3CXC - chains 0 and B of the 31 polymer chains in the assembly; structure by X-ray diffraction, 3.00 A resolution.

# Chain 0
Molecule: 23S ribosomal RNA
Source organism: Haloarcula marismortui
Sequence (2922 nucleotides; each row starts with the number of its first residue):
     2 UUGGCUACUAUGCCAGCUGGUGGAUUGCUCGGCUCAGGCGCUGAUGAAGG
    52 ACGUGCCAAGCUGCGAUAAGCCAUGGGGAGCCGCACGGAGGCGAAGAACC
   102 AUGGAUUUCCGAAUGAGAAUCUCUCUAACAAUUGCUUCGCGCAAUGAGGA
   152 ACCCCGAGAACUGAAACAUCUCAGUAUCGGGAGGAACAGAAAACGCAAUG
   202 UGAUGUCGUUAGUAACCGCGAGUGAACGCGAUACAGCCCAAACCGAAGCC
   252 CUCACGGGCAAUGUGGUGUCAGGGCUACCUCUCAUCAGCCGACCGUCUCG
   302 ACGAAGUCUCUUGGAACAGAGCGUGAUACAGGGUGACAACCCCGUACUCG
   352 AGACCAGUACGACGUGCGGUAGUGCCAGAGUAGCGGGGGUUGGAUAUCCC
   402 UCGCGAAUAACGCAGGCAUCGACUGCGAAGGCUAAACACAACCUGAGACC
   452 GAUAGUGAACAAGUAGUGUGAACGAACGCUGCAAAGUACCCUCAGAAGGG
   502 AGGCGAAAUAGAGCAUGAAAUCAGUUGGCGAUCGAGCGACAGGGCAUACA
   552 AGGUCCCUCGACGAAUGACCGACGCGCGAGCGUCCAGUAAGACUCACGGG
   602 AAGCCGAUGUUCUGUCGUACGUUUUGAAAAACGAGCCAGGGAGUGUGUCU
   652 GCAUGGCAAGUCUAACCGGAGUAUCCGGGGAGGCACAGGGAAACCGACAU
   702 GGCCGCAGGGCUUUGCCCGAGGGCCGCCGUCUUCAAGGGCGGGGAGCCAU
   752 GUGGACACGACCCGAAUCCGGACGAUCUACGCAUGGACAAGAUGAAGCGU
   802 GCCGAAAGGCACGUGGAAGUCUGUUAGAGUUGGUGUCCUACAAUACCCUC
   852 UCGUGAUCUAUGUGUAGGGGUGAAAGGCCCAUCGAGUCCGGCAACAGCUG
   902 GUUCCAAUCGAAACAUGUCGAAGCAUGACCUCCGCCGAGGUAGUCUGUGA
   952 GGUAGAGCGACCGAUUGGUGUGUCCGCCUCCGAGAGGAGUCGGCACACCU
  1002 GUCAAACUCCAAACUUACAGACGCCGUUUGACGCGGGGAUUCCGGUGCGC
  1052 GGGGUAAGCCUGUGUACCAGGAGGGGAACAACCCAGAGAUAGGUUAAGGU
  1102 CCCCAAGUGUGGAUUAAGUGUAAUCCUCUGAAGGUGGUCUCGAGCCCUAG
  1152 ACAGCCGGGAGGUGAGCUUAGAAGCAGCUACCCUCUAAGAAAAGCGUAAC
  1202 AGCUUACCGGCCGAGGUUUGAGGCGCCCAAAAUGAUCGGGACUCAAAUCC
  1252 ACCACCGAGACCUGUCCGUACCACUCAUACUGGUAAUCGAGUAGAUUGGC
  1302 GCUCUAAUUGGAUGGAAGUAGGGGUGAAAACUCCUAUGGACCGAUUAGUG
  1352 ACGAAAAUCCUGGCCAUAGUAGCAGCGAUAGUCGGGUGAGAACCCCGACG
  1402 GCCUAAUGGAUAAGGGUUCCUCAGCACUGCUGAUCAGCUGAGGGUUAGCC
  1452 GGUCCUAAGUCAUACCGCAACUCGACUAUGACGAAAUGGGAAACGGGUUA
  1502 AUAUUCCCGUGCCACUAUGCAGUGAAAGUUGACGCCCUGGGGUCGAUCAC
  1552 GCUGGGCAUUCGCCCAGUCGAACCGUCCAACUCCGUGGAAGCCGUAAUGG
  1602 CAGGAAGCGGACGAACGGCGGCAUAGGGAAACGUGAUUCAACCUGGGGCC
  1652 CAUGAAAAGACGAGCAUAGUGUCCGUACCGAGAACCGACACAGGUGUCCA
  1702 UGGCGGCGAAAGCCAAGGCCUGUCGGGAGCAACCAACGUUAGGGAAUUCG
  1752 GCAAGUUAGUCCCGUACCUUCGGAAGAAGGGAUGCCUGCUCCGGAACGGA
  1802 GCAGGUCGCAGUGACUCGGAAGCUCGGACUGUCUAGUAACAACAUAGGUG
  1852 ACCGCAAAUCCGCAAGGACUCGUACGGUCACUGAAUCCUGCCCAGUGCAG
  1902 GUAUCUGAACACCUCGUACAAGAGGACGAAGGACCUGUCAACGGCGGGGG
  1952 UAACUAUGACCCUCUUAAGGUAGCGUAGUACCUUGCCGCAUCAGUAGCGG
  2002 CUUGCAUGAAUGGAUUAACCAGAGCUUCACUGUCCCAACGUUGGGCCCGG
  2052 UGAACUGUACAUUCCAGUGCGGAGUCUGGAGACACCCAGGGGGAAGCGAA
  2102 GACCCUAUGGAGCUUUACUGCAGGCUGUCGCUGAGACGUGGUCGCCGAUG
  2152 UGCAGCAUAGGUAGGAGACACUACACAGGUACCCGCGCUAGCGGGCCACC
  2202 GAGUCAACAGUGAAAUACUACCCGUCGGUGACUGCGACUCUCACUCCGGG
  2252 AGGAGGACACCGAUAGCCGGGCAGUUUGACUGGGGCGGUACGCGCUCGAA
  2302 AAGAUAUCGAGCGCGCCCUAUGGCUAUCUCAGCCGGGACAGAGACCCGGC
  2352 GAAGAGUGCAAGAGCAAAAGAUAGCUUGACAGUGUUCUUCCCAACGAGGA
  2402 ACGCUGACGCGAAAGCGUGGUCUAGCGAACCAAUUAGCCUGCUUGAUGCG
  2452 GGCAAUUGAUGACAGAAAAGCUACCCUAGGGAUAACAGAGUCGUCACUCG
  2502 CAAGAGCACAUAUCGACCGAGUGGCUUGCUACCUCGAUGUCGGUUCCCUC
  2552 CAUCCUGCCCGUGCAGAAGCGGGCAAGGGUGAGGUUGUUCGCCUAUUAAA
  2602 GGAGGUCGUGAGCUGGGUUUAGACCGUCGUGAGACAGGUCGGCUGCUAUC
  2652 UACUGGGUGUGUAAUGGUGUCUGACAAGAACGACCGUAUAGUACGAGAGG
  2702 AACUACGGUUGGUGGCCACUGGUGUACCGGUUGUUCGAGAGAGCACGUGC
  2752 CGGGUAGCCACGCCACACGGGGUAAGAGCUGAACGCAUCUAAGCUCGAAA
  2802 CCCACUUGGAAAAGAGACACCGCCGAGGUCCCGCGUACAAGACGCGGUCG
  2852 AUAGACUCGGGGUGUGCGCGUCGAGGUAACGAGACGUUAAGCCCACGAGC
  2902 ACUAACAGACCAAAGCCAUCAU
Disordered / not traced: 2-9, 126-127, 715, 971-998, 1560, 1952-1963, 2137-2236, 2339-2343, 2665-2666, 2915-2923
Sequence notes: conflict C560 (U3155 in 3377779)
Bound ions: Mg2+ site 1 near G28 (its only coordinating residue here); Na+ site 1: C40, C443; Na+ site 2: G56, A59, G61; Na+ site 3 near U108 (its only coordinating residue here); Mg2+ site 2 near U115 (its only coordinating residue here); Na+ site 4: C141, G142; Na+ site 5 near U146 (its only coordinating residue here); Mg2+ site 3: C162, U2276; K+ site 1: U163, U172; Mg2+ site 4: A165, A167, C168; Na+ site 6: A165, A166; Mg2+ site 5: A166, G219; 61 more Na+ sites not listed; 77 more Mg2+ sites not listed; 1 more K+ sites not listed
Residues lining bound ligands: SLD ((3Z)-N-[(4E)-5-(4-{(5S)-5-[(acetylamino)methyl]-2-oxo-1,3-oxazolidin-3-yl}-2-fluorophenyl)pent-4-en-1-yl]-3-(4-methyl-2,6-dioxo-1,6-dihydropyrimidin-5(2H)-ylidene)propanamide): G2102, A2103, A2486, C2487, A2538, U2539, G2540, U2541, U2619, U2620, A2637

# Chain B
Name: Ribosomal protein L3
Source organism: Haloarcula marismortui
UniProt: P20279 (RL3_HALMA); residues 1-337 here correspond to UniProt positions 2-338 (UniProt number = residue number + 1)
Amino-acid sequence (337 residues; row label = number of the first residue in the row):
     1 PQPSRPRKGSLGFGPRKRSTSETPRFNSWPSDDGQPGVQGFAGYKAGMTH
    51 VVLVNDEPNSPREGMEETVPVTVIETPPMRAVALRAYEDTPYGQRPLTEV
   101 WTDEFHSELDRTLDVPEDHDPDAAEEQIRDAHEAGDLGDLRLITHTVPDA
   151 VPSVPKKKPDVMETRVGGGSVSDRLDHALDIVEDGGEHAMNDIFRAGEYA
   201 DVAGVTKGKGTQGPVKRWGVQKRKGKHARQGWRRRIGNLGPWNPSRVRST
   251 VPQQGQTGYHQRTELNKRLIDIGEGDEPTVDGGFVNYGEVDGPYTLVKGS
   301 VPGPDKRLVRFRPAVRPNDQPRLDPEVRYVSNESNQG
Sequence notes: conflict Arg310 (Pro311 in P20279)
Bound ions: Na+: Arg229 (shared with G836(0), A1736(0) of chain 0); Mg2+ site 1: Gln230 (shared with G836(0), U2615(0) of chain 0); Mg2+ site 2: Asn335 (shared with A2757(0) of chain 0)

# Chain 0 / chain B interface
Residue-residue contacts (340; chain 0 residue first):
  G834(0) with Arg229(B), phosphate contact
  U835(0) with Lys226(B), phosphate contact; Arg229(B), salt bridge to the phosphate; Gln230(B), hydrogen bond to the phosphate
  G836(0) with Arg229(B), phosphate contact; Gln230(B), phosphate contact
  U837(0) with Gln230(B), phosphate contact; Gly231(B), phosphate contact
  U1234(0) with Asn243(B), base contact; Pro244(B), base contact; Arg246(B), hydrogen bond to the base; Arg248(B), sugar contact
  A1732(0) with Thr211(B), hydrogen bond to the sugar; Gln212(B), sugar contact
  A1733(0) with Thr211(B), sugar contact; Gln212(B), sugar contact; Gly213(B), hydrogen bond to the phosphate; Gln254(B), sugar contact
  C1734(0) with Gly213(B), phosphate contact; Arg234(B), salt bridge to the phosphate; Arg235(B), hydrogen bond to the sugar
  C1735(0) with Gly231(B), sugar contact; Trp232(B), phosphate contact; Arg233(B), hydrogen bond to the phosphate; Arg234(B), hydrogen bond to the phosphate; Arg235(B), salt bridge to the phosphate
  A1736(0) with Gly231(B), phosphate contact; Arg233(B), salt bridge to the phosphate
  C1750(0) with Lys226(B), base contact
  G1751(0) with Lys226(B), hydrogen bond to the base
  C1753(0) with Lys226(B), base contact; Arg229(B), hydrogen bond to the base
  A1754(0) with Arg229(B), hydrogen bond to the sugar
  U2034(0) with Gly225(B), hydrogen bond to the phosphate
  C2035(0) with Lys224(B), phosphate contact; Gly225(B), hydrogen bond to the phosphate
  C2036(0) with Lys224(B), salt bridge to the phosphate
  C2037(0) with Lys224(B), hydrogen bond to the phosphate
  A2038(0) with Gln221(B), phosphate contact; Lys222(B), hydrogen bond to the base; Lys224(B), salt bridge to the phosphate
  A2039(0) with Val215(B), phosphate contact; Lys222(B), phosphate contact; Arg234(B), salt bridge to the phosphate
  C2065(0) with Ser245(B), phosphate contact; Arg246(B), hydrogen bond to the phosphate
  C2066(0) with Pro244(B), phosphate contact; Arg246(B), salt bridge to the phosphate
  G2090(0) with Gln253(B), hydrogen bond to the base; Gln254(B), hydrogen bond to the sugar
  G2091(0) with Arg235(B), phosphate contact; Leu239(B), base contact; Gln253(B), hydrogen bond to the base
  G2092(0) with Trp232(B), hydrogen bond to the phosphate; Arg235(B), salt bridge to the phosphate; Leu239(B), sugar contact
  G2093(0) with Asn238(B), phosphate contact; Leu239(B), hydrogen bond to the phosphate; Gly240(B), sugar contact; Pro241(B), hydrogen bond to the sugar; Trp242(B), sugar contact; Pro244(B), sugar contact; Ser245(B), hydrogen bond to the base; Arg246(B), hydrogen bond to the sugar; Val247(B), base contact
  G2094(0) with Trp242(B), sugar contact; Ser245(B), sugar contact
  A2096(0) with Trp242(B), sugar contact
  G2544(0) with Pro1(B), phosphate contact; His227(B), base contact
  U2545(0) with Gln2(B), hydrogen bond to the phosphate
  U2546(0) with Gln2(B), hydrogen bond to the base; Gln221(B), sugar contact; Ile236(B), sugar contact; Gly237(B), hydrogen bond to the sugar; Asn238(B), base contact
  C2547(0) with Gln2(B), hydrogen bond to the base; Arg5(B), salt bridge to the phosphate; Lys8(B), salt bridge to the phosphate; Val220(B), phosphate contact; Gln221(B), hydrogen bond to the phosphate; Ile236(B), sugar contact; Asn238(B), base contact; Pro252(B), phosphate contact
  C2548(0) with Arg5(B), salt bridge to the phosphate; Arg7(B), salt bridge to the phosphate; Lys8(B), hydrogen bond to the phosphate; Pro241(B), base contact; Arg248(B), sugar contact; Thr250(B), hydrogen bond to the sugar; Val251(B), sugar contact; Pro252(B), sugar contact
  C2549(0) with Arg7(B), salt bridge to the phosphate; Leu11(B), phosphate contact; Arg248(B), hydrogen bond to the sugar; Thr250(B), sugar contact
  G2580(0) with Pro6(B), phosphate contact
  U2581(0) with Ser4(B), base contact; Arg5(B), hydrogen bond to the phosphate; Pro6(B), phosphate contact
  G2582(0) with Pro3(B), phosphate contact; Ser4(B), hydrogen bond to the phosphate
  A2583(0) with Pro3(B), phosphate contact
  C2591(0) with Pro1(B), phosphate contact
  G2606(0) with Pro241(B), base contact; Asn243(B), hydrogen bond to the sugar
  U2607(0) with Trp242(B), stacking on the base; Asn243(B), hydrogen bond to the phosphate
  G2609(0) with Asn238(B), base contact; Gly240(B), base contact; Pro241(B), sugar contact; Trp242(B), hydrogen bond to the sugar
  U2610(0) with Asn238(B), base contact; Trp242(B), phosphate contact
  G2613(0) with Arg223(B), sugar contact; Trp232(B), sugar contact; Gly237(B), base contact; Asn238(B), base contact
  C2614(0) with Arg223(B), hydrogen bond to the sugar; His227(B), hydrogen bond to the sugar; Gln230(B), phosphate contact; Trp232(B), sugar contact
  U2615(0) with Lys226(B), phosphate contact; His227(B), hydrogen bond to the sugar; Gln230(B), phosphate contact
  G2616(0) with Lys226(B), salt bridge to the phosphate
  A2653(0) with Arg246(B), sugar contact; Val247(B), hydrogen bond to the sugar
  C2654(0) with Val247(B), sugar contact; Arg248(B), sugar contact; Ser249(B), phosphate contact; Gln253(B), hydrogen bond to the sugar
  U2655(0) with Arg217(B), hydrogen bond to the sugar; Ser249(B), phosphate contact; Gln253(B), hydrogen bond to the sugar; Gln254(B), hydrogen bond to the sugar
  G2656(0) with Pro15(B), phosphate contact; Arg16(B), hydrogen bond to the phosphate; Lys17(B), phosphate contact; Arg217(B), salt bridge to the phosphate; Gly255(B), sugar contact; Gln256(B), hydrogen bond to the sugar
  G2657(0) with Lys17(B), phosphate contact; Arg18(B), hydrogen bond to the phosphate
  G2658(0) with Arg18(B), salt bridge to the phosphate
  G2668(0) with Asp114(B), hydrogen bond to the base
  U2669(0) with Thr112(B), hydrogen bond to the sugar; Leu113(B), sugar contact; Asp114(B), sugar contact
  G2670(0) with Arg85(B), base contact; Thr112(B), sugar contact; Leu113(B), sugar contact; Val161(B), sugar contact
  U2671(0) with Arg25(B), salt bridge to the phosphate; Arg85(B), hydrogen bond to the base; Ile143(B), sugar contact; Val161(B), phosphate contact; Glu163(B), hydrogen bond to the sugar
  C2672(0) with Arg25(B), salt bridge to the phosphate; Arg85(B), hydrogen bond to the sugar; Tyr87(B), hydrogen bond to the sugar; Pro96(B), sugar contact; Arg141(B), phosphate contact; Glu163(B), hydrogen bond to the phosphate
  U2673(0) with Tyr87(B), sugar contact; Gln94(B), hydrogen bond to the sugar; Arg141(B), salt bridge to the phosphate
  G2674(0) with Tyr92(B), sugar contact; Gly93(B), phosphate contact; Gln94(B), hydrogen bond to the phosphate
  A2678(0) with Leu11(B), hydrogen bond to the sugar; Gly12(B), base contact
  G2679(0) with Leu11(B), sugar contact; Gly12(B), sugar contact
  A2681(0) with Ser10(B), hydrogen bond to the base
  C2682(0) with Arg316(B), salt bridge to the phosphate
  C2707(0) with Asn59(B), phosphate contact
  G2708(0) with Glu57(B), phosphate contact; Asn59(B), phosphate contact
  G2713(0) with Pro6(B), sugar contact
  U2714(0) with Arg7(B), phosphate contact; Lys8(B), phosphate contact; Gly9(B), hydrogen bond to the phosphate; Ser10(B), hydrogen bond to the phosphate; Phe13(B), sugar contact
  G2715(0) with Gly9(B), phosphate contact; Ser10(B), hydrogen bond to the phosphate; Phe13(B), sugar contact; Arg16(B), salt bridge to the phosphate; Arg262(B), hydrogen bond to the phosphate; Glu264(B), hydrogen bond to the base
  G2716(0) with Thr206(B), phosphate contact; Arg262(B), salt bridge to the phosphate; Glu264(B), hydrogen bond to the sugar; Ser300(B), hydrogen bond to the base; Pro302(B), sugar contact
  C2717(0) with Lys45(B), hydrogen bond to the phosphate; Met48(B), sugar contact; Thr206(B), phosphate contact; Lys207(B), hydrogen bond to the phosphate; Ser300(B), sugar contact; Val301(B), sugar contact; Pro302(B), sugar contact; Gly303(B), hydrogen bond to the phosphate
  C2718(0) with Lys45(B), salt bridge to the phosphate; Met48(B), sugar contact; Lys207(B), salt bridge to the phosphate
  A2719(0) with Met48(B), sugar contact; Thr49(B), hydrogen bond to the sugar; His50(B), hydrogen bond to the sugar; Pro70(B), base contact; Asn335(B), sugar contact
  U2756(0) with Gln336(B), phosphate contact; Gly337(B), hydrogen bond to the phosphate
  A2757(0) with Val285(B), phosphate contact; Asn335(B), phosphate contact; Gln336(B), phosphate contact; Gly337(B), hydrogen bond to the phosphate
  G2758(0) with Val285(B), phosphate contact
  C2759(0) with Lys207(B), salt bridge to the phosphate
  C2760(0) with Lys209(B), salt bridge to the phosphate; Lys216(B), salt bridge to the phosphate
  C2764(0) with Pro70(B), sugar contact
  C2765(0) with Glu264(B), base contact; Lys267(B), hydrogen bond to the sugar; Lys298(B), sugar contact; Gly299(B), sugar contact; Ser300(B), sugar contact
  A2766(0) with Leu265(B), hydrogen bond to the sugar; Asn266(B), sugar contact; Lys267(B), sugar contact; Lys298(B), salt bridge to the phosphate
  C2767(0) with Asn266(B), hydrogen bond to the phosphate; Arg316(B), hydrogen bond to the phosphate; Asn318(B), hydrogen bond to the phosphate
  A2768(0) with Arg316(B), hydrogen bond to the phosphate; Asn318(B), hydrogen bond to the phosphate
  C2806(0) with Ser28(B), phosphate contact; Leu265(B), sugar contact; Arg316(B), sugar contact
  U2807(0) with Gly12(B), base contact; Phe13(B), sugar contact; Asn27(B), hydrogen bond to the phosphate; Ser28(B), hydrogen bond to the phosphate; Thr263(B), hydrogen bond to the phosphate; Arg312(B), salt bridge to the phosphate
  U2808(0) with Gly12(B), sugar contact; Phe13(B), sugar contact; Gly14(B), hydrogen bond to the sugar; Asn27(B), hydrogen bond to the phosphate; Gln261(B), hydrogen bond to the phosphate; Arg262(B), phosphate contact; Thr263(B), hydrogen bond to the phosphate
  G2809(0) with Gly14(B), sugar contact; Pro15(B), sugar contact; Lys17(B), hydrogen bond to the phosphate; Gln261(B), phosphate contact
  G2810(0) with Lys17(B), salt bridge to the phosphate; Thr20(B), hydrogen bond to the phosphate
  G2815(0) with Tyr92(B), hydrogen bond to the base
  G2817(0) with Arg95(B), hydrogen bond to the sugar
  A2818(0) with Arg95(B), sugar contact; Pro96(B), hydrogen bond to the sugar
  C2819(0) with Arg85(B), hydrogen bond to the base; Pro96(B), sugar contact; Leu97(B), phosphate contact; Thr98(B), phosphate contact; Glu99(B), hydrogen bond to the sugar
  A2820(0) with Thr98(B), phosphate contact; Glu99(B), sugar contact; Trp101(B), hydrogen bond to the sugar; His119(B), phosphate contact
  C2821(0) with Asp114(B), hydrogen bond to the sugar; Val115(B), hydrogen bond to the sugar; Pro116(B), sugar contact; Glu117(B), phosphate contact; His119(B), salt bridge to the phosphate
  C2822(0) with Asp114(B), sugar contact; Val115(B), sugar contact; Glu117(B), hydrogen bond to the phosphate; Asp118(B), hydrogen bond to the phosphate
  G2823(0) with Glu117(B), phosphate contact
  A2827(0) with Asp114(B), sugar contact
  G2828(0) with Asp114(B), phosphate contact
  U2837(0) with Glu22(B), base contact; Val154(B), base contact; Pro155(B), base contact; Lys156(B), base contact; Pro304(B), phosphate contact; Asp305(B), sugar contact; Lys306(B), salt bridge to the phosphate; Arg307(B), hydrogen bond to the base
  A2838(0) with Lys207(B), phosphate contact; Gly208(B), hydrogen bond to the phosphate; Tyr259(B), sugar contact; Arg307(B), salt bridge to the phosphate
  C2839(0) with Arg18(B), hydrogen bond to the phosphate; Gly208(B), phosphate contact; Lys209(B), hydrogen bond to the phosphate; Gly210(B), hydrogen bond to the phosphate; Gln256(B), hydrogen bond to the phosphate
  A2840(0) with Gly210(B), phosphate contact; Thr211(B), hydrogen bond to the phosphate
  G2842(0) with Arg18(B), hydrogen bond to the base
  A2843(0) with Arg18(B), hydrogen bond to the base
  C2844(0) with Tyr259(B), sugar contact
  C2846(0) with Pro155(B), sugar contact; Lys156(B), phosphate contact; Lys157(B), phosphate contact; Lys158(B), phosphate contact
  G2847(0) with Arg111(B), salt bridge to the phosphate; Pro155(B), sugar contact; Lys156(B), phosphate contact; Lys157(B), hydrogen bond to the phosphate; Lys158(B), hydrogen bond to the phosphate
  G2848(0) with Arg111(B), salt bridge to the phosphate; Lys157(B), salt bridge to the phosphate
  G2851(0) with Lys157(B), hydrogen bond to the phosphate
  A2852(0) with Lys157(B), salt bridge to the phosphate
  U2853(0) with Pro155(B), phosphate contact
  G2860(0) with Gly282(B), hydrogen bond to the base; Gln336(B), base contact
  G2861(0) with Asp281(B), sugar contact; Gly282(B), hydrogen bond to the sugar; Ser334(B), hydrogen bond to the sugar; Gln336(B), hydrogen bond to the base
  G2862(0) with Ser334(B), phosphate contact; Gln336(B), sugar contact; Gly337(B), phosphate contact
  G2863(0) with Gly337(B), phosphate contact
  C2897(0) with Val285(B), sugar contact; Asn286(B), hydrogen bond to the sugar; Gln336(B), hydrogen bond to the base
  G2898(0) with Gly282(B), sugar contact; Phe284(B), sugar contact; Asn286(B), phosphate contact; Tyr287(B), sugar contact; Gly288(B), phosphate contact; Glu289(B), sugar contact
  A2899(0) with Glu289(B), sugar contact
Interface residues without a listed pair, chain 0 (126 interface residues in all): A2089, A2095, U2539, U2590, A2680, G2712, C2720, G2845
Interface residues without a listed pair, chain B (145 interface residues in all): Met162, His260, Gly283, Arg310, Val315, Glu333

# Summary
The interface between chain 0 and chain B involves 126 residues on one side and 145 on the other, with 116
hydrogen bonds, 38 salt bridges and 1 aromatic stacking contact. Polar contacts include U1234(0)-Arg246(B),
G1751(0)-Lys226(B) and C1753(0)-Arg229(B). Bound to chain 0: compound SLD.
Here chain 0 is 23S ribosomal RNA and chain B is Ribosomal protein L3, both from Haloarcula marismortui. Entry
3CXC (The structure of an enhanced oxazolidinone inhibitor bound to the 50S ribosomal subunit of H.
marismortui) was determined by X-ray diffraction.
